Entry 1YMN (X-ray diffraction, 1.45 A resolution); this record covers chain A.

== Chain A ==
Name: Ribonuclease pancreatic
Organism: Bos taurus
Notes: EC 3.1.27.5
UniProtKB: P61823 (RNP_BOVIN); residues 1-124 here correspond to UniProt positions 27-150 (UniProt number = residue number + 26)
Amino-acid sequence (124 residues; row label = number of the first residue in the row):
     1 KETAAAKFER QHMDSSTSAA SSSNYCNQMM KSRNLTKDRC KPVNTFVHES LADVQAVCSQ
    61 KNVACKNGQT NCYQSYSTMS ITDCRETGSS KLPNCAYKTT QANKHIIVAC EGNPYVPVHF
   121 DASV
Sequence notes: engineered mutation Leu-92 (Tyr118 in P61823)
Disulfide bonds: Cys-26/Cys-84, Cys-40/Cys-95, Cys-58/Cys-110, Cys-65/Cys-72
UniProt features mapped onto this chain:
  - active site: His-12 (Proton acceptor), His-119 (Proton donor)
  - binding site (substrate): Lys-7, Arg-10, Lys-41 to Thr-45, Lys-66, Arg-85
  - glycosylation: Lys-1 (N-linked (Glc) (glycation) lysine), Lys-7 (N-linked (Glc) (glycation) lysine), Asn-34 (N-linked (GlcNAc...) asparagine), Lys-37 (N-linked (Glc) (glycation) lysine), Lys-41 (N-linked (Glc) (glycation) lysine)
What the authors report for this chain:
  - mutagenesis - Y92L: decreased stability
  - mutagenesis - Y92L: decreased catalytic activity
  - conformationally variable residues: Thr-87 to Ala-96

== Summary ==
UniProt lists active-site residues His-12 and His-119 and 9 substrate-binding residues. The paper reports that
Y92L reduces stability; conformational variability at Thr-87.
Chain A is Ribonuclease pancreatic (Bos taurus); the structure, The study of reductive unfolding pathways of
RNase A (Y92L mutant), was determined by X-ray diffraction, deposited together with 1YMR and 1YMW.
